PDB entry 4K00 | X-ray diffraction, 1.90 A resolution | chains A and B

Chain A (and B):
Protein: 1,4-dihydroxy-2-naphthoyl-CoA hydrolase
Organism: Synechocystis sp
Notes: EC 3.1.2.28; chain B of this document is another copy of the same molecule, construct and numbering; everything in this record applies to it too
UniProtKB: Q55777 (DNCH_SYNY3); numbering as in UniProt (aligned over 1-138)
Chain sequence (141 residues; row label = number of the first residue in the row; numbers below 1 keep their minus sign (Gly-2 is residue -2)):
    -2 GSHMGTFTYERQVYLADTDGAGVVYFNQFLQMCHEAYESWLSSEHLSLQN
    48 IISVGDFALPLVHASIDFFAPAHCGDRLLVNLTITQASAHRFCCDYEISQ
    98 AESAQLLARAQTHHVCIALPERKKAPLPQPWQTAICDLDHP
Not modelled in the structure: -2 to 1 (chain B: -2 to 2)
Construct notes: expression tag (-2 to 0)
UniProt features mapped onto this chain:
  - active site: Asp16
What the authors report for this chain:
  - catalytic residues: Asp16
  - catalytic residues: Phe23 (from molecular simulation)

Chain A / chain B interface:
Residue-residue contacts - 36 pairs, chain A then chain B:
  Gly17(A) with Ile49(B)
  Ala18(A) with Ile49(B), hydrophobic
  Tyr22(A) with Gln28(B), hydrogen bond; His31(B)
  Phe23(A) with His31(B); Leu58(B), hydrophobic
  Asn24(A) with Asn24(B), hydrogen bond (side chain-backbone); Leu27(B); Gln28(B)
  Leu27(A) with Leu27(B), hydrophobic
  Gln28(A) with Tyr22(B), hydrogen bond; Asn24(B)
  His31(A) with Tyr22(B); Phe23(B)
  Ile49(A) with Gly17(B); Ala18(B), hydrophobic
  Leu58(A) with Phe23(B), hydrophobic; Phe65(B), hydrophobic
  Val59(A) with Asp64(B); Phe65(B), hydrogen bond (backbone-backbone)
  His60(A) with Ile63(B); Asp64(B), salt bridge; Phe65(B)
  Ala61(A) with Ser62(B); Ile63(B), hydrogen bond (backbone-backbone)
  Ser62(A) with His60(B); Ala61(B); Ser62(B)
  Ile63(A) with His60(B); Ala61(B), hydrogen bond (backbone-backbone)
  Asp64(A) with Val59(B); His60(B), salt bridge
  Phe65(A) with Leu58(B), hydrophobic; Val59(B), hydrogen bond (backbone-backbone)
  Pro68(A) with Arg119(B)
  Arg119(A) with Pro68(B)

Overview:
The chain A/chain B interface involves 19 residues from each chain, with 7 hydrogen bonds and 2 salt bridges.
Among the polar pairs are His60(A)-Asp64(B), Tyr22(A)-Gln28(B) and Asn24(A)-Asn24(B). Curated annotation
(UniProt) lists active-site residue Asp16(A) on chain A. The paper reports catalytic residues Asp16(A) and
Phe23(A).
Chain A and chain B are both 1,4-dihydroxy-2-naphthoyl-CoA hydrolase (Synechocystis sp); the structure,
Crystal structure of Slr0204, a 1,4-dihydroxy-2-naphthoyl-CoA thioesterase from Synechocystis, was determined
by X-ray diffraction.
